Entry 6UCM (X-ray diffraction, 2.42 A resolution); this record covers chains A and B.

# Chain A (and B)
Name: Protein fosB
From: Homo sapiens
Notes: chain B of this document is another copy of the same molecule, construct and numbering; everything in this record applies to it too
Reference sequence: P53539 (FOSB_HUMAN); numbering as in UniProt (aligned over 153-219)
Chain sequence (68 residues; row label = number of the first residue in the row):
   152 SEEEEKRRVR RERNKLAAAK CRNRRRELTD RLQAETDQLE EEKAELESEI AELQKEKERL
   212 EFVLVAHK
Unresolved in the structure: 152-176, 216-219 (chain B: 152-165, 216-219)
Differences from the reference sequence: expression tag (152)
Swiss-Prot annotation at these positions:
  - region: Lys-157 to Arg-182 (Basic motif), Leu-183 to Leu-211 (Leucine-zipper)

# Chain A / chain B interface
Contacting residue pairs - 40 pairs, chain A then chain B:
  Leu-179(A) / Leu-211(B)  hydrophobic
  Thr-180(A) / Lys-208(B)
  Thr-180(A) / Leu-211(B)
  Thr-180(A) / Glu-212(B)
  Leu-183(A) / Leu-204(B)  hydrophobic
  Leu-183(A) / Lys-208(B)
  Gln-184(A) / Gln-205(B)  hydrogen bond
  Gln-184(A) / Lys-208(B)
  Glu-186(A) / Leu-204(B)
  Thr-187(A) / Leu-204(B)
  Thr-187(A) / Gln-205(B)  hydrogen bond
  Leu-190(A) / Leu-197(B)  hydrophobic
  Leu-190(A) / Glu-200(B)
  Leu-190(A) / Ile-201(B)  hydrophobic
  Leu-190(A) / Leu-204(B)  hydrophobic
  Glu-191(A) / Ile-201(B)
  Glu-193(A) / Leu-197(B)
  Lys-194(A) / Leu-197(B)
  Lys-194(A) / Glu-198(B)
  Leu-197(A) / Leu-190(B)
  Leu-197(A) / Glu-193(B)
  Leu-197(A) / Lys-194(B)
  Leu-197(A) / Leu-197(B)  hydrophobic
  Glu-198(A) / Lys-194(B)
  Glu-200(A) / Leu-190(B)
  Ile-201(A) / Thr-187(B)
  Ile-201(A) / Leu-190(B)  hydrophobic
  Ile-201(A) / Glu-191(B)
  Leu-204(A) / Glu-186(B)
  Leu-204(A) / Leu-190(B)  hydrophobic
  Gln-205(A) / Gln-184(B)  hydrogen bond
  Gln-205(A) / Thr-187(B)  hydrogen bond
  Glu-207(A) / Leu-183(B)
  Lys-208(A) / Thr-180(B)
  Lys-208(A) / Leu-183(B)
  Lys-208(A) / Gln-184(B)  hydrogen bond
  Leu-211(A) / Arg-176(B)
  Leu-211(A) / Leu-179(B)  hydrophobic
  Leu-211(A) / Thr-180(B)
  Leu-211(A) / Leu-183(B)  hydrophobic
Interface residues without a listed pair, chain A (20 interface residues in all): Glu-212
Interface residues without a listed pair, chain B (21 interface residues in all): Glu-207

# Overview
20 residues of chain A and 21 residues of chain B are in contact; the contacts include 5 hydrogen bonds. Among
the polar pairs are Gln-184(A)/Gln-205(B), Thr-187(A)/Gln-205(B) and Lys-208(A)/Gln-184(B).
Chain A and chain B are both Protein fosB (Homo sapiens); the structure, Transcription factor DeltaFosB bZIP
domain self-assembly, type-II crystal, was determined by X-ray diffraction (same publication as 6UCI and
6UCL).
